PDB entry 5YQ7 | electron microscopy, 4.10 A resolution (low resolution: residue-level contacts below are approximate; hydrogen-bond / salt-bridge calls are withheld) | chains L and Y of the 35 polymer chains in the assembly

== Chain L ==
Molecule: Precursor for L subunits of photosynthetic reaction center
From: Roseiflexus castenholzii
UniProt: Q83XD0 (Q83XD0_9CHLR); residues 1-310 here = UniProt positions 1-310
Amino-acid sequence (310 residues; each row starts with the number of its first residue):
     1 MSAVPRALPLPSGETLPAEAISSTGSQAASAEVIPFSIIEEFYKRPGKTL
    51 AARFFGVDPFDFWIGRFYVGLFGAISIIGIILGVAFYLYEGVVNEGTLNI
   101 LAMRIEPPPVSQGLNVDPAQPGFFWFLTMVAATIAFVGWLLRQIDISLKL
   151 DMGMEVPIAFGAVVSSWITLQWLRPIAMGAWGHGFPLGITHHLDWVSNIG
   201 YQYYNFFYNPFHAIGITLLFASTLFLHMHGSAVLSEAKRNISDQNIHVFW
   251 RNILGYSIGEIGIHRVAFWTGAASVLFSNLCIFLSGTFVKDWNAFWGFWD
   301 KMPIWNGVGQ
Not modelled in the structure: 1
Metal / ion sites: bacteriochlorophyll a Mg site 1 near His192 (its only coordinating residue here); bacteriochlorophyll a Mg site 2 near His212 (its only coordinating residue here); Fe ion: His229 (shared with 3 residues of chain M)
Residues lining bound ligands:
  - bacteriochlorophyll a (BCL), molecule 1: Tyr87, Trp167, Phe185, Ile189, His192, Leu193, Val196
  - bacteriochlorophyll a (BCL), molecule 2: Phe136, Val163, Trp167, Leu170, Val196, Ile199, Gly200, Tyr201, Asn205, Phe206, Phe207, His212, Gly215, Ile216, Val275, Ser278, Asn279, Ile282
  - bacteriopheophytin a (BPH), molecule 1: Gly79, Ile80, Val84, Ala132, Trp139, Gln143, Val156, Ala159, Phe160, Val163, Trp167, Leu187, Gly188, Ile189, His192, Gly271, Ser274, Val275
  - bacteriopheophytin a (BPH), molecule 2: Phe207, Ala213, Ile216, Thr217, Phe220, Ala221
  - bacteriopheophytin a (BPH), molecule 3: Phe220, Thr223, Leu224, His227, Met228, Leu254
  - Menaquinone 11 (MQE; 2-methyl-3-[(2E,6E,10E,14E,18E,22E,26E,30E,34E,38E)-3,7,11,15,19,23,27,31,35,39,43-undecamethyltetratetraconta-2,6,10,1 4,18,22,26,30,34,38,42-undecaen-1-yl]naphthalene-1,4-dione), molecule 1: Ile64, Phe67, Gly73, Ile77, Ile81, Val84, Leu88, Arg142
  - Menaquinone 11 (MQE), molecule 2: Phe225, His229, Ala232, His247, Trp250, Ser257, Ile258, Gly259, Glu260, Ile261, Ile263, Val266, Trp269, Phe277
From the paper describing this entry:
  - binding site for bacteriochlorophyll a: His212
  - Fe ion coordination: His229, His264

== Chain Y ==
Molecule: Peptide from Precursor for L and M subunits of photosynthetic reaction center
From: Roseiflexus castenholzii
Amino-acid sequence (25 residues; each row starts with the number of its first residue; X marks 25 residues of unknown identity (built as UNK)):
     1 XXXXXXXXXXXXXXXXXXXXXXXXX

== How chain L and chain Y interact ==
Chain L residues in contact with chain Y, 7 residues: Ile158, Thr169, Leu173, Trp269, Leu276, Phe283, Phe288

== In short ==
No residue of chain L is in contact with chain Y. Chain L binds bacteriochlorophyll a, 3 copies of
bacteriopheophytin a and Menaquinone 11. From the paper: a binding site for bacteriochlorophyll a at
His212(L); Fe ion coordination by His229(L) and His264(L).
Here chain L is Precursor for L subunits of photosynthetic reaction center and chain Y is Peptide from
Precursor for L and M subunits of photosynthetic reaction center, both from Roseiflexus castenholzii. Entry
5YQ7 (Cryo-EM structure of the RC-LH core complex from Roseiflexus castenholzii) was determined by electron
microscopy.
